6IRO - chains H and I of the 11 polymer chains in the assembly; structure by electron microscopy, 3.40 A resolution.

# Chain H
Name: Histone H2B 1.1
Organism: Xenopus laevis
UniProt: P02281 (H2B11_XENLA); residues 1-122 here correspond to UniProt positions 5-126 (UniProt number = residue number + 4)
Chain sequence (122 residues; row label = number of the first residue in the row):
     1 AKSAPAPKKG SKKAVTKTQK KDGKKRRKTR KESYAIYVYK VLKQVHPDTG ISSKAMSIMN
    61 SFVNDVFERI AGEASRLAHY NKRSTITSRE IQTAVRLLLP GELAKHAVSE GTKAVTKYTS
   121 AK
Unresolved in the structure: 1-28, 122
Differences from the reference sequence: conflict Thr-29 (Ser33 in P02281)
Swiss-Prot annotation at these positions:
  - modified residue: Lys-2 (N6-acetyllysine), Lys-9 (N6-acetyllysine), Ser-11 (Phosphoserine), Lys-12 (N6-acetyllysine), Lys-17 (N6-acetyllysine)
  - glycosylation: Ser-109 (O-linked (GlcNAc) serine)
  - cross-link: Lys-117 (Glycyl lysine isopeptide (Lys-Gly) (interchain with G-Cter in ubiquitin))

# Chain I
Molecule: 167-nt DNA strand
Organism: Escherichia coli K-12
Sequence (167 nucleotides; each row starts with the number of its first residue):
     1 CTCGAGAATC CCGGTGCCGA GGCCGCTCAA TTGGTCGTAG ACAGCTCTAG CACCGCTTAA
    61 ACGCACGTAC GCGCTGTCCC CCGCGTTTTA ACCGCCAAGG GGATTACTCC CTAGTCTCCA
   121 GGCACGTGTC AGATATATAC ATCCGATAGC TTGTCGAGAA GTACTAG
Unresolved in the structure: 1, 148-167

# How chain H and chain I interact
Residue-residue contacts (11):
  Thr-29(H) / DT104(I)  phosphate contact
  Arg-30(H) / DC28(I)  sugar contact
  Tyr-39(H) / DG21(I)  sugar contact
  Gly-50(H) / DG21(I)  phosphate contact
  Ile-51(H) / DA20(I)  phosphate contact
  Ile-51(H) / DG21(I)  phosphate contact
  Ser-53(H) / DA20(I)  hydrogen bond to the phosphate
  Arg-83(H) / DG40(I)  hydrogen bond to the phosphate
  Ser-84(H) / DA39(I)  hydrogen bond to the phosphate
  Ser-84(H) / DG40(I)  hydrogen bond to the phosphate
  Thr-85(H) / DG40(I)  hydrogen bond to the phosphate
Interface residues without a listed pair, chain H (10 interface residues in all): Ser-52
Interface residues without a listed pair, chain I (9 interface residues in all): DG22, DT27, DA41

# Overview
Chain H and chain I form an interface of 10 and 9 residues respectively; the contacts include 5 hydrogen
bonds. Polar pairs include Ser-53(H)/DA20(I), Arg-83(H)/DG40(I) and Ser-84(H)/DA39(I).
Here chain H is Histone H2B 1.1 (Xenopus laevis) and chain I is a 167-nt DNA strand (Escherichia coli K-12).
Entry 6IRO (the crosslinked complex of ISWI-nucleosome in the ADP-bound state) was determined by electron
microscopy (same publication as 6JYL and 6K1P).
